PDB entry 6CIK | X-ray diffraction, 3.15 A resolution | chains C and G of the 10 polymer chains in the assembly

[Chain C]
Molecule: V(D)J recombination-activating protein 1
From: Mus musculus
Notes: EC 3.1.-.-, 2.3.2.27
UniProt: P15919 (RAG1_MOUSE); residues 384-1008 here = UniProt positions 384-1008
Amino-acid sequence (625 residues; row label = number of the first residue in the row):
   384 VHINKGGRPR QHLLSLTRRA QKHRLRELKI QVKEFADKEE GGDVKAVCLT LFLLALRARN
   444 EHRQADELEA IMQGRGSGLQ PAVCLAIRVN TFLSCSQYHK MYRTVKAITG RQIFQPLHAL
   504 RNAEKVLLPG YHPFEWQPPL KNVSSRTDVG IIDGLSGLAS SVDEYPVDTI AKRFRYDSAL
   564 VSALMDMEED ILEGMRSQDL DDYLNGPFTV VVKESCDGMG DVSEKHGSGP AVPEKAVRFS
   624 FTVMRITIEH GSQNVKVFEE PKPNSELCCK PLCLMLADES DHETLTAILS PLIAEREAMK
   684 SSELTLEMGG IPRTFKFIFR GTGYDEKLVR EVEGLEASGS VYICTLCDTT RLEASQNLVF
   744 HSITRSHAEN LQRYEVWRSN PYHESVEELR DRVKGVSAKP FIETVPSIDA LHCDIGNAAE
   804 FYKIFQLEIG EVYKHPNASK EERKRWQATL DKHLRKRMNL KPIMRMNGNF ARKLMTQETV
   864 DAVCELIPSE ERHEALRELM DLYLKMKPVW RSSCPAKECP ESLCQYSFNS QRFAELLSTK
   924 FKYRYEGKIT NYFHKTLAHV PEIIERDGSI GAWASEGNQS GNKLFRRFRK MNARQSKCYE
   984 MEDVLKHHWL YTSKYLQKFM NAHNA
Unresolved in the structure: 384-395, 609-614, 957-960, 1008
Construct notes: engineered mutation Gln962 (Glu in P15919)
Metal / ion sites: Mn2+: Asp600, Asp708; Zn2+: Cys727, Cys730, His937, His942
UniProt features mapped onto this chain:
  - DNA-binding region: Gly389 to Gln456 (NBD)
  - binding site (a divalent metal cation): Asp600, Asp708
  - site: Trp893 (Essential for DNA hairpin formation, participates in base-stacking interactions near the cleavage site)
  - mutagenesis: Arg391 (R391A: Defects in converting nicked products to hairpins; R391L: Impairs DNA-binding and hairpin formation while maintaining some nicking activity), Arg393 (R393A: Impairs DNA-binding and hairpin formation while maintaining some nicking activity), Arg401 (R401A: Allows robust hairpin activity), Arg402 (R402A: Defects in converting nicked products to hairpins), Lys405 (K405A: Reduced hairpin activity), His406 (H406A: Allows robust hairpin activity), Arg407 (R407A: Impairs DNA-binding and reduces hairpin formation without affecting nicking activity), Asn443 (N443A: Impairs DNA-binding; when associated with A-445), His445 (H445A: Impairs DNA-binding; when associated with A-443), Asp546 (D546A: Loss of DNA-binding), Asp560 (D560A: Loss of DNA-binding), Glu597 (E597Q: Impaired cleavage), 19 further mutagenesis entries in UniProt
Reported in the primary citation:
  - binding site for Intact 12RSS substrate forward strand: Arg848 to Arg855
  - binding site for the 15-nt DNA strand: Ala720 to Ile726, Arg848
  - catalytic residues: Asp600, Asp708 (citing earlier work)

[Chain G]
Molecule: Nicked 23RSS intermediate reverse strand
Sequence (55 nucleotides; row label = number of the first residue in the row):
     1 AGGGTTTTTG TCTGGCTTCA CACTTGATTT GCATCACTGT GTAAGACAGG CCAGA
Unresolved in the structure: 1-2, 54-55

[Chain C / chain G interface]
Pairs across the interface (21; chain C residue first):
  Arg442(C) - DT17(G)  phosphate contact
  Asn443(C) - DC16(G)  base contact
  Asn443(C) - DT17(G)  hydrogen bond to the sugar
  Asn443(C) - DT18(G)  sugar contact
  Glu444(C) - DT18(G)  sugar contact
  Arg446(C) - DC19(G)  salt bridge to the phosphate
  Met602(C) - DT42(G)  phosphate contact
  Gly603(C) - DT42(G)  phosphate contact
  His795(C) - DA44(G)  salt bridge to the phosphate
  Met847(C) - DG45(G)  sugar contact
  Arg848(C) - DT42(G)  base contact
  Arg848(C) - DA43(G)  hydrogen bond to the base
  Arg848(C) - DA44(G)  hydrogen bond to the base
  Arg848(C) - DG45(G)  sugar contact
  Met849(C) - DA44(G)  phosphate contact
  Met849(C) - DG45(G)  hydrogen bond to the phosphate
  Tyr935(C) - DA44(G)  phosphate contact
  Gln962(C) - DT42(G)  sugar contact
  Asn965(C) - DG41(G)  sugar contact
  Arg969(C) - DT40(G)  hydrogen bond to the phosphate
  Arg969(C) - DG41(G)  salt bridge to the phosphate
Also at the interface, not in a pair above, chain C (18 interface residues in all): Gly601, Asp604, Lys966, His1006
Also at the interface, not in a pair above, chain G (12 interface residues in all): DC32, DG39

[In short]
18 residues of chain C face 12 of chain G across their interface; the contacts include 5 hydrogen bonds and 3
salt bridges. Polar pairs include Arg848(C)-DA43(G), Arg848(C)-DA44(G) and Asn443(C)-DT17(G). The paper
reports catalytic residues Asp600(C) and Asp708(C); a binding site for the 15-nt DNA strand at Ala720(C) and
Arg848(C).
Chain C is V(D)J recombination-activating protein 1 (Mus musculus) and chain G is Nicked 23RSS intermediate
reverse strand; the structure, Pre-Reaction Complex, RAG1(E962Q)/2-intact/nicked 12/23RSS complex in Mn2+, was
determined by X-ray diffraction together with 5ZDZ, 5ZE0, 5ZE1, 5ZE2, 6CG0, 6CIJ, 6CIL and 6CIM from the same
study.
